PDB entry 5DWJ | X-ray diffraction, 2.00 A resolution | chains A and B of the 4 polymer chains in the assembly

Chain A (and B):
Name: Estrogen receptor
Source organism: Homo sapiens
Notes: fragment: ligand-binding domain; chain B of this document is another copy of the same molecule, construct and numbering; everything in this record applies to it too
Reference sequence: P03372 (ESR1_HUMAN); residues 298-554 here = UniProt positions 298-554
Amino-acid sequence (257 residues; numbered 298 to 554; the number before each row is that of its first residue):
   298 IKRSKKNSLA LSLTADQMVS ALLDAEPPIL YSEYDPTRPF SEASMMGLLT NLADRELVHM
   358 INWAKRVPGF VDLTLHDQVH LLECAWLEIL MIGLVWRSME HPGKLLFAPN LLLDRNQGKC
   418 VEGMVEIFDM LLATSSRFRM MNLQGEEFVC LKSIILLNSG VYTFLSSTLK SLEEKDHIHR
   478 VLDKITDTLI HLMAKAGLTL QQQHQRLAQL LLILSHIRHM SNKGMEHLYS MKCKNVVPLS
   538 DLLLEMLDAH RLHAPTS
Not modelled in the structure: 298-304, 334-336, 462-471, 549-554 (chain B: 298-304, 337, 415-420, 461-469, 550-554)
Construct notes: engineered mutation Ser537 (Tyr in P03372)
Residues lining bound ligands: 5J2 (4-[(E)-[(4-fluorophenyl)imino](4-hydroxyphenyl)methyl]benzene-1,3-diol): Met343, Leu346, Thr347, Leu349, Ala350, Glu353, Leu384, Leu387, Met388, Leu391, Arg394, Phe404, Met421, Ile424, Gly521, His524, Leu525, Met528, Leu540

Interface between chain A and chain B:
Pairs across the interface - 52 pairs, chain A then chain B:
  Ala430(A) - Tyr459(B)
  Arg434(A) - Tyr459(B)  hydrogen bond
  Arg434(A) - His476(B)
  Ile451(A) - Leu509(B)  hydrophobic
  Asn455(A) - Leu509(B)
  Asn455(A) - His513(B)  hydrogen bond (backbone-side chain)
  Ser456(A) - His513(B)  hydrogen bond (backbone-side chain)
  Val458(A) - His513(B)
  Tyr459(A) - Ala430(B)
  Tyr459(A) - Arg434(B)  hydrogen bond
  Tyr459(A) - Ile510(B)
  Tyr459(A) - His513(B)
  His476(A) - Arg434(B)
  Asp480(A) - Gln502(B)
  Asp480(A) - Gln506(B)  hydrogen bond
  Thr483(A) - His501(B)
  Thr483(A) - Ala505(B)
  Asp484(A) - Gln498(B)  hydrogen bond
  Asp484(A) - Gln502(B)  hydrogen bond
  Ile487(A) - His501(B)
  Leu497(A) - Leu497(B)  hydrophobic
  His501(A) - Thr483(B)
  His501(A) - Asp484(B)  salt bridge
  His501(A) - Ile487(B)
  His501(A) - His501(B)
  His501(A) - Leu504(B)
  Gln502(A) - Asp480(B)
  Gln502(A) - Asp484(B)  hydrogen bond
  Leu504(A) - His501(B)
  Ala505(A) - Thr483(B)
  Ala505(A) - Leu508(B)  hydrophobic
  Gln506(A) - Asp480(B)  hydrogen bond
  Leu508(A) - Ala505(B)  hydrophobic
  Leu509(A) - Ile451(B)  hydrophobic
  Leu509(A) - Asn455(B)
  Leu511(A) - Leu509(B)  hydrophobic
  Ser512(A) - Leu511(B)
  Ser512(A) - Arg515(B)  hydrogen bond
  His513(A) - Asn455(B)  hydrogen bond (side chain-backbone)
  His513(A) - Ser456(B)
  His513(A) - Val458(B)
  His513(A) - Tyr459(B)
  His513(A) - Arg515(B)
  Arg515(A) - Ser512(B)  hydrogen bond
  Arg515(A) - His513(B)
  Arg515(A) - His516(B)
  His516(A) - Arg515(B)
  His516(A) - Asn519(B)  hydrogen bond
  Asn519(A) - His516(B)  hydrogen bond
  Asn519(A) - Asn519(B)
  Lys520(A) - His547(B)  hydrogen bond (side chain-backbone)
  Glu523(A) - Glu523(B)
Other interface residues (no listed pair), chain A (36 interface residues in all): Met427, Gly457, Thr460, Leu479, Gln498, Gln500, Ile510, His547
Other interface residues (no listed pair), chain B (36 interface residues in all): Met427, Met437, Gly457, Thr460, Leu479, Lys520

Overview:
The chain A/chain B interface involves 36 residues from each chain; the contacts include 15 hydrogen bonds and
1 salt bridge. Among the polar pairs are His501(A)-Asp484(B), Arg434(A)-Tyr459(B) and Asn455(A)-His513(B).
Ligands of chain A: compound 5J2.
Chain A and chain B are both Estrogen receptor (Homo sapiens); the structure, Crystal Structure of the
ER-alpha Ligand-binding Domain in Complex with a Resorcinyl 4-Fluoro-substituted Diaryl-imine analog
4-[(E)-[(4-fluorophenyl)imino](4-hydroxyphenyl)methyl]benzene-1,3-diol, was determined by X-ray diffraction,
deposited together with 4ZN7, 4ZNH, 4ZNS, 4ZNT, 4ZNU, 4ZNV and 50 further entries.
